Entry 3DXJ (X-ray diffraction, 3.00 A resolution); this record covers chains C and F of the 6 polymer chains in the assembly.

== Chain C ==
Molecule: Bacterial RNA polymerase beta subunit; chain C, M
Organism: Thermus thermophilus HB8
Notes: EC 2.7.7.6
Reference sequence: Q8RQE9 (RPOB_THET8); numbering as in UniProt (aligned over 1-1119)
Amino-acid sequence (1119 residues; row label = number of the first residue in the row):
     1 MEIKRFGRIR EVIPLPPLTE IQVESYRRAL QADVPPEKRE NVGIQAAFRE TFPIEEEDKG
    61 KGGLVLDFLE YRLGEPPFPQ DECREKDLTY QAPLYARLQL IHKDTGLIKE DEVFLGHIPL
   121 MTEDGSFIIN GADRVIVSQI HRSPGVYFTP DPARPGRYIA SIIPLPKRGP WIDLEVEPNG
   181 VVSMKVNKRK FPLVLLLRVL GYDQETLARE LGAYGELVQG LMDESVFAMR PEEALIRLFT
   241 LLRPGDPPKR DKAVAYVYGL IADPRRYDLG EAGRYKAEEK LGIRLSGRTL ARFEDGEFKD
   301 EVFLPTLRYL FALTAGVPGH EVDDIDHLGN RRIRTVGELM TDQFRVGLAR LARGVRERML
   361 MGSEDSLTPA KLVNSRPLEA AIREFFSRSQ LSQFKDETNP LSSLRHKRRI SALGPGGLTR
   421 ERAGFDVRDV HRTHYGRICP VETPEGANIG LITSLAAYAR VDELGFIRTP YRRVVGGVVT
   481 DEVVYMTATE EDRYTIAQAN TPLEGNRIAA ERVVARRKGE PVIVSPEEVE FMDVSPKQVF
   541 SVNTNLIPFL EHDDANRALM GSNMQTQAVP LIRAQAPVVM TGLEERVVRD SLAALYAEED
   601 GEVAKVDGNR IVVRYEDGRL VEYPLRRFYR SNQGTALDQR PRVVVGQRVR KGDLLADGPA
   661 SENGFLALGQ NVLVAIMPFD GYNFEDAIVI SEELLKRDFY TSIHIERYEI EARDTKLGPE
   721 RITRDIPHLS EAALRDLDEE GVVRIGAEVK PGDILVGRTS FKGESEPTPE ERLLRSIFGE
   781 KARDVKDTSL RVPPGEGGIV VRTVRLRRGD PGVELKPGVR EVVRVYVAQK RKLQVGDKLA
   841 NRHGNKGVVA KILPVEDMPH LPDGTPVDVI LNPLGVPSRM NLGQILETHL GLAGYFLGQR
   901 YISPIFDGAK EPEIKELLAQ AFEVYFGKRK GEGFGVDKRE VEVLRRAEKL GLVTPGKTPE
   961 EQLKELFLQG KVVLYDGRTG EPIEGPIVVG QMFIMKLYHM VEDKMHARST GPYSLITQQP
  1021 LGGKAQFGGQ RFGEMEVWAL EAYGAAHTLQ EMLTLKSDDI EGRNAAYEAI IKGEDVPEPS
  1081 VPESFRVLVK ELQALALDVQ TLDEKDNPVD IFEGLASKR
Small-molecule neighbours: NE6 (methyl [(1E,5R)-5-{(3S)-3-[(2E,4E)-2,5-dimethylocta-2,4-dienoyl]-2,4-dioxo-3,4-dihydro-2H-pyran-6-yl}hexylidene]carbamate): Phe-1032, Gly-1033, Glu-1034, Val-1037, Trp-1038, Glu-1041, Leu-1053, Ser-1084, Leu-1088
Reported in the primary citation:
  - binding site for NE6: Glu-1041

== Chain F ==
Molecule: RNA polymerase pricipal sigma factor (RpoD); CHAIN F, P
Organism: Thermus thermophilus HB8
Notes: EC 2.7.7.6
Reference sequence: Q5SKW1 (Q5SKW1_THET8); numbering as in UniProt (aligned over 1-423)
Amino-acid sequence (423 residues; row label = number of the first residue in the row):
     1 MKKSKRKNAQ AQEAQETEVL VQEEAEELPE FPEGEPDPDL EDPDLTLEDD LLDLPEEGEG
    61 LDLEEEEEDL PIPKISTSDP VRQYLHEIGQ VPLLTLEEEV ELARKVEEGM EAIKKLSEIT
   121 GLDPDLIREV VRAKILGSAR VRHIPGLKET LDPKTVEEID QKLKSLPKEH KRYLHIAREG
   181 EAARQHLIEA NLRLVVSIAK KYTGRGLSFL DLIQEGNQGL IRAVEKFEYK RRFKFSTYAT
   241 WWIRQAINRA IADQARTIRI PVHMVETINK LSRTARQLQQ ELGREPTYEE IAEAMGPGWD
   301 AKRVEETLKI AQEPVSLETP IGDEKDSFYG DFIPDEHLPS PVDAATQSLL SEELEKALSK
   361 LSEREAMVLK LRKGLIDGRE HTLEEVGAFF GVTRERIRQI ENKALRKLKY HESRTRKLRD
   421 FLD
Unresolved in the structure: 1-73, 423

== How chain C and chain F interact ==
Pairs across the interface - 39 pairs, chain C then chain F:
  Arg-376(C) / Glu-285(F)  salt bridge
  Leu-729(C) / Leu-422(F)  hydrophobic
  Pro-769(C) / Lys-373(F)
  Glu-770(C) / Leu-354(F)
  Arg-772(C) / Lys-373(F)
  Leu-773(C) / Lys-373(F)
  Leu-774(C) / Phe-421(F)  hydrophobic
  Leu-774(C) / Leu-422(F)  hydrophobic
  Ser-776(C) / Arg-379(F)  hydrogen bond
  Ile-777(C) / Lys-409(F)
  Phe-778(C) / Arg-419(F)
  Glu-780(C) / Arg-379(F)  salt bridge
  Arg-808(C) / Tyr-288(F)
  Arg-808(C) / Glu-305(F)  salt bridge
  Gly-818(C) / Lys-309(F)
  Tyr-1013(C) / Pro-334(F)
  Tyr-1013(C) / Asp-335(F)  hydrogen bond (backbone-backbone)
  Ser-1014(C) / Gly-330(F)  hydrogen bond (side chain-backbone)
  Ser-1014(C) / Asp-331(F)
  Ser-1014(C) / Ile-333(F)  hydrogen bond (side chain-backbone)
  Ser-1014(C) / Pro-334(F)
  Leu-1015(C) / Ile-333(F)  hydrogen bond (backbone-backbone)
  Leu-1015(C) / Pro-334(F)
  Leu-1015(C) / Asp-335(F)
  Leu-1021(C) / Asp-331(F)
  Leu-1021(C) / Phe-332(F)
  Leu-1021(C) / Ile-333(F)
  Leu-1021(C) / Pro-334(F)  hydrophobic
  Arg-1063(C) / Pro-341(F)
  Asn-1064(C) / Pro-339(F)
  Asn-1064(C) / Ser-340(F)
  Asn-1064(C) / Pro-341(F)
  Tyr-1067(C) / Pro-341(F)  hydrophobic
  Tyr-1067(C) / Val-342(F)  hydrophobic
  Tyr-1067(C) / Ala-345(F)  hydrophobic
  Glu-1068(C) / Ala-344(F)
  Glu-1068(C) / Ala-345(F)  hydrogen bond (side chain-backbone)
  Glu-1068(C) / Ser-348(F)  hydrogen bond
  Lys-1072(C) / Glu-352(F)  salt bridge
Other interface residues (no listed pair), chain C (30 interface residues in all): Phe-114, Asn-374, Pro-817, Thr-1010, Pro-1012, Ile-1016, Gln-1018, Arg-1031
Other interface residues (no listed pair), chain F (33 interface residues in all): Ala-275, Gln-279, Gly-283, Leu-317, Asp-326, Glu-336, Leu-350, Leu-418

== In short ==
30 residues of chain C and 33 residues of chain F are in contact, with 7 hydrogen bonds and 4 salt bridges.
Polar contacts include Arg-376(C)/Glu-285(F), Glu-780(C)/Arg-379(F) and Arg-808(C)/Glu-305(F). Chain C binds
compound NE6. From the paper: a binding site for NE6 at Glu-1041(C).
Here chain C is Bacterial RNA polymerase beta subunit; chain C, M and chain F is RNA polymerase pricipal sigma
factor (RpoD); CHAIN F, P, both from Thermus thermophilus HB8. Entry 3DXJ (Crystal structure of thermus
thermophilus rna polymerase holoenzyme in complex with the antibiotic myxopyronin) was determined by X-ray
diffraction.
